PDB entry 6V48 | X-ray diffraction, 3.00 A resolution | chains A and E of the 6 polymer chains in the assembly

== Chain A (and E) ==
Name: Hemagglutinin HA1 chain
Organism: Influenza A virus (strain A/Mallard/Gurjev/263/1982 H14N5)
Notes: chain E of this document is another copy of the same molecule, construct and numbering; everything in this record applies to it too
Reference sequence: P26136 (HEMA_I82A1); residues 1-331 here correspond to UniProt positions 17-347 (UniProt number = residue number + 16)
Sequence (335 residues; each row starts with the number of its first residue; numbers below 1 keep their minus sign (Ala-3 is residue -3)):
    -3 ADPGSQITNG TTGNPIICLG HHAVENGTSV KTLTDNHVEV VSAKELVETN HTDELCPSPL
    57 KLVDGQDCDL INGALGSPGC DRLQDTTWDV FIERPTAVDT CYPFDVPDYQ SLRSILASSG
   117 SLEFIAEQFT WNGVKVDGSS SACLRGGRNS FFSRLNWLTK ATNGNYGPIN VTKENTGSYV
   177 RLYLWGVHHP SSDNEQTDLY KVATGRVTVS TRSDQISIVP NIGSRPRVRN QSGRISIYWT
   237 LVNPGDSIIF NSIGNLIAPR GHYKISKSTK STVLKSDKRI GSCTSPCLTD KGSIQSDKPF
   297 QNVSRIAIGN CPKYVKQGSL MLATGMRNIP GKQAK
Unresolved in the structure: -3 to 8, 328-331
Disulfides: Cys52-Cys279, Cys64-Cys76, Cys97-Cys139, Cys283-Cys307
Glycans and other covalent adducts: N-acetylglucosamine (NAG) linked to Asn166, Asn298
Sequence notes: expression tag (-3 to 0); conflict Asp65 (His81 in P26136)
Curated features (UniProtKB/Swiss-Prot):
  - glycosylation (N-linked (GlcNAc...) asparagine): Asn5, Asn22, Asn46, Asn166, Asn226, Asn298
What the authors report for this chain:
  - post-translational modification sites: Asn166, Asn298

== Chain A / chain E interface ==
Pairs across the interface - 27 pairs, chain A then chain E:
  Asp101(A) - Ser209(E)
  Asp101(A) - Asp210(E)
  Asp101(A) - Gln211(E)  hydrogen bond
  His185(A) - Gln211(E)
  Asn217(A) - Gln211(E)
  Asn217(A) - Ser213(E)
  Ile218(A) - Arg202(E)  hydrogen bond (backbone-side chain)
  Ile218(A) - Thr204(E)
  Ile218(A) - Asn247(E)
  Gly219(A) - Asn247(E)
  Ser220(A) - Asn166(E)
  Ser220(A) - Ser206(E)
  Ser220(A) - Ile245(E)
  Ser220(A) - Asn247(E)
  Arg221(A) - Thr204(E)
  Arg221(A) - Ser206(E)
  Arg221(A) - Gln211(E)  hydrogen bond
  Arg221(A) - Ile245(E)
  Pro222(A) - Arg208(E)
  Pro222(A) - Ser243(E)
  Pro222(A) - Ile245(E)
  Arg223(A) - Arg208(E)
  Val224(A) - Arg208(E)
  Arg230(A) - Thr207(E)
  Arg230(A) - Arg208(E)
  Arg230(A) - Gln211(E)
  Ser232(A) - Gln211(E)
Interface residues without a listed pair, chain A (13 interface residues in all): Phe100

== Summary ==
The chain A/chain E interface involves 13 residues from each chain; the contacts include 3 hydrogen bonds.
Polar pairs include Asp101(A)-Gln211(E), Ile218(A)-Arg202(E) and Arg221(A)-Gln211(E). Covalently linked
N-acetylglucosamine: at Asn166(A) and Asn298(A). From the paper: modification sites Asn166(A) and Asn298(A).
Chain A and chain E are both Hemagglutinin HA1 chain (Influenza A virus (strain A/Mallard/Gurjev/263/1982
H14N5)); the structure, The crystal structure of hemagglutinin from A/mallard/Gurjev/263/1982 (H14N5), was
determined by X-ray diffraction together with 6V44, 6V46, 6V47 and 6V49 from the same study.
